PDB entry 4F6M | X-ray diffraction, 2.40 A resolution | chains A and D of the 3 polymer chains in the assembly

[Chain A]
Protein: Transcriptional regulator Kaiso
From: Homo sapiens
Notes: fragment: zinc finger DNA binding domain
Reference sequence: Q86T24 (KAISO_HUMAN); residue numbers follow UniProt; this construct covers 472-604
Amino-acid sequence (133 residues; row label = number of the first residue in the row):
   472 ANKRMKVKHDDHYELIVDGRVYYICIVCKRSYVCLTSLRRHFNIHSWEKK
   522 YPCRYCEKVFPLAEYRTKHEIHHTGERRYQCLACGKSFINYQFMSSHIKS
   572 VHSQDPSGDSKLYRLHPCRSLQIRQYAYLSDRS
Not modelled in the structure: 472-481, 598-604
Metal / ion sites: Zn2+ site 1: Cys496, Cys499, His512, His516; Zn2+ site 2: Cys524, Cys527, His540, His544; Zn2+ site 3: Cys552, Cys555, His568, His573
Curated features (UniProtKB/Swiss-Prot):
  - zinc finger: Tyr494 to His516 (C2H2-type 1), Tyr522 to His544 (C2H2-type 2), Tyr550 to His573 (C2H2-type 3)
  - cross-link (Glycyl lysine isopeptide (Lys-Gly)): Lys474 (interchain with G-Cter in SUMO2), Lys479 (interchain with G-Cter in SUMO2), Lys539 (interchain with G-Cter in SUMO2), Lys570 (interchain with G-Cter in SUMO2), Lys582 (interchain with G-Cter in SUMO2)
  - mutagenesis: Cys552 (C552R: Abrogates both sequence-specific and methylation-dependent DNA-binding)
What the authors report for this chain:
  - binding site for the 19-nt DNA strand: Thr507, Arg511, Glu535, Gln563, Tyr584, Leu586, Arg595
  - binding site for the 19-nt DNA strand (chain D): Thr507, Arg511, Leu533, Glu535, Gln563
  - conformationally variable residues (side-chain flip): Thr507

[Chain D]
Molecule: 19-nt DNA strand
Sequence (19 nucleotides; numbered 1 to 19; the number before each row is that of its first residue):
     1 GTGCTTCCTGCCAATAACG

[Chain A / chain D interface]
Residue-residue contacts (28):
  Arg501(A) - DT9(D)  salt bridge to the phosphate
  Tyr503(A) - DT9(D)  hydrogen bond to the phosphate
  Tyr503(A) - DG10(D)  phosphate contact
  Val504(A) - DG10(D)  hydrogen bond to the phosphate
  Cys505(A) - DG10(D)  hydrogen bond to the phosphate
  Thr507(A) - DC12(D)  base contact
  Ser508(A) - DT9(D)  sugar contact
  Ser508(A) - DG10(D)  hydrogen bond to the phosphate
  Arg511(A) - DT9(D)  base contact
  Arg511(A) - DG10(D)  hydrogen bond to the base
  Arg511(A) - DC11(D)  base contact
  Ile515(A) - DC8(D)  phosphate contact
  Phe531(A) - DC7(D)  phosphate contact
  Leu533(A) - DT9(D)  base contact
  Glu535(A) - DC8(D)  base contact
  Glu535(A) - DT9(D)  base contact
  Tyr536(A) - DC7(D)  sugar contact
  Tyr536(A) - DC8(D)  hydrogen bond to the phosphate
  His543(A) - DT6(D)  salt bridge to the phosphate
  Asn561(A) - DT6(D)  base contact
  Gln563(A) - DT6(D)  base contact
  Gln563(A) - DC7(D)  base contact
  Phe564(A) - DT5(D)  phosphate contact
  Arg595(A) - DA13(D)  base contact
  Arg595(A) - DT15(D)  phosphate contact
  Gln596(A) - DA14(D)  phosphate contact
  Gln596(A) - DT15(D)  phosphate contact
  Tyr597(A) - DA14(D)  sugar contact
Interface residues without a listed pair, chain A (21 interface residues in all): Ser502, His512
Interface residues without a listed pair, chain D (12 interface residues in all): DC4

[Summary]
Chain A and chain D form an interface of 21 and 12 residues respectively; the contacts include 6 hydrogen
bonds and 2 salt bridges. Polar pairs include Arg511(A)-DG10(D), Tyr503(A)-DT9(D) and Val504(A)-DG10(D). The
paper reports a binding site for the 19-nt DNA strand at Thr507(A), Arg511(A) and Glu535(A) among others; a
binding site for the 19-nt DNA strand (chain D) at Thr507(A), Arg511(A) and Leu533(A) among others.
Chain A is Transcriptional regulator Kaiso (Homo sapiens) and chain D is a 19-nt DNA strand; the structure,
Crystal structure of Kaiso zinc finger DNA binding domain in complex with Kaiso binding site DNA, was
determined by X-ray diffraction, deposited together with 4F6N.
